Entry 1JL8 (X-ray diffraction, 3.20 A resolution); this record covers chain A.

== Chain A ==
Molecule: Alpha-amylase II
Source organism: Thermoactinomyces vulgaris
Notes: EC 3.2.1.135
Reference sequence: Q08751 (NEPU2_THEVU); residues 1-585 here = UniProt positions 1-585
Chain sequence (585 residues; each row starts with the number of its first residue):
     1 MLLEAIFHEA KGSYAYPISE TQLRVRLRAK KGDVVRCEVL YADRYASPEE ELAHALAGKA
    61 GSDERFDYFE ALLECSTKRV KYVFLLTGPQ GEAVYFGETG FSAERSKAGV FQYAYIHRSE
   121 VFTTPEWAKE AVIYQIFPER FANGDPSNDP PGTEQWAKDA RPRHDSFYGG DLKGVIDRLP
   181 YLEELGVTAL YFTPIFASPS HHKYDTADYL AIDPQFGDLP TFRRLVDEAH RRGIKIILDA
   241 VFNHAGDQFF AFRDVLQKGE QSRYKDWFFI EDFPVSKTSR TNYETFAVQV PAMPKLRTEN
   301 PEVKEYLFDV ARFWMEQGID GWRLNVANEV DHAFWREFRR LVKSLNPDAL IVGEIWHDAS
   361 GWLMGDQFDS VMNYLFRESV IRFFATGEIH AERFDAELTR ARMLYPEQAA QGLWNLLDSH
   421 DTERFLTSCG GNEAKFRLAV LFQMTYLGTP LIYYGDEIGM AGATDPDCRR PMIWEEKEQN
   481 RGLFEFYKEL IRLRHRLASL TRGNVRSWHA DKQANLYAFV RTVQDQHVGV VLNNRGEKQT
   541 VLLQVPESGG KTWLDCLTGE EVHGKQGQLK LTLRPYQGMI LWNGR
Construct notes: engineered mutation N325 (Asp in Q08751)
Curated features (UniProtKB/Swiss-Prot):
  - active site: E354 (Proton donor)
  - binding site (Ca(2+)): N143, D145, N148, D149, G169, D171
  - binding site (substrate): H244, R323, H420, D421, D465, R469
  - site: D421 (Transition state stabilizer)

== Overview ==
UniProt lists active-site residue E354, 6 Ca2+-binding residues and 6 substrate-binding residues.
Chain A is Alpha-amylase II (Thermoactinomyces vulgaris); the structure, Complex of alpha-amylase II (TVA II)
from Thermoactinomyces vulgaris R-47 with beta-cyclodextrin based on a co-crystallization ..., was determined
by X-ray diffraction (same publication as 1JIB).
